Entry 8HAL (electron microscopy, 4.40 A resolution (low resolution: residue-level contacts below are approximate; hydrogen-bond / salt-bridge calls are withheld)); this record covers chains D and J of the 11 polymer chains in the assembly.

Chain D:
Protein: Histone H2B type 1-J
From: Homo sapiens
Reference sequence: P06899 (H2B1J_HUMAN); residues 1-125 here correspond to UniProt positions 2-126 (UniProt number = residue number + 1)
Sequence (125 residues; each row starts with the number of its first residue):
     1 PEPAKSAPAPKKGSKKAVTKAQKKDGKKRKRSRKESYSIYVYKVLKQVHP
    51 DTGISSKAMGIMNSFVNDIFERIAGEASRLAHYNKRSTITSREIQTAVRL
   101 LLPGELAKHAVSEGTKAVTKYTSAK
Unresolved in the structure: 1-30, 125
Swiss-Prot annotation at these positions:
  - modified residue: Pro-1 (N-acetylproline), Glu-2 (ADP-ribosyl glutamic acid), Lys-5 (N6-(2-hydroxyisobutyryl)lysine), Ser-6 (ADP-ribosylserine), Lys-11 (N6-(beta-hydroxybutyryl)lysine), Lys-12 (N6-(2-hydroxyisobutyryl)lysine), Ser-14 (Phosphoserine), Lys-15 (N6-acetyllysine), Lys-16 (N6-(beta-hydroxybutyryl)lysine), Lys-20 (N6-(2-hydroxyisobutyryl)lysine), Lys-23 (N6-(2-hydroxyisobutyryl)lysine), Lys-24 (N6-(2-hydroxyisobutyryl)lysine), Lys-34 (N6-(2-hydroxyisobutyryl)lysine), Glu-35 (PolyADP-ribosyl glutamic acid), Ser-36 (Phosphoserine), Lys-43 (N6-(2-hydroxyisobutyryl)lysine), Lys-46 (N6-(2-hydroxyisobutyryl)lysine), Lys-57 (N6,N6-dimethyllysine), Arg-79 (Dimethylated arginine), Lys-85 (N6,N6,N6-trimethyllysine) and 6 more in UniProt
  - glycosylation: Ser-112 (O-linked (GlcNAc) serine)
  - cross-link (Glycyl lysine isopeptide (Lys-Gly)): Lys-5 (interchain with G-Cter in SUMO2), Lys-20 (interchain with G-Cter in SUMO2), Lys-34 (interchain with G-Cter in ubiquitin), Lys-120 (interchain with G-Cter in ubiquitin)

Chain J:
Molecule: 180-nt DNA strand
From: Homo sapiens
Sequence (180 nucleotides; row label = number of the first residue in the row):
     1 ATCCGTCCGTTACCGCCATCAATATCCACCTGCAGATTCTACCAAAAGTG
    51 TATTTGGAAACTGCTCCATCAAAAGGCATGTTCAGCTGAATTCAGCTGAA
   101 CATGCCTTTTGATGGAGCAGTTTCCAAATACACTTTTGGTAGAATCTGCA
   151 GGTGGATATTGATGGCGGTAACGGACGGAT
Unresolved in the structure: 1-14, 166-180

How chain D and chain J interact:
Pairs across the interface (10; chain D residue first):
  Arg-31(D) with DT140(J)
  Arg-33(D) with DG139(J); DT140(J)
  Lys-34(D) with DT140(J)
  Glu-35(D) with DG139(J)
  Ser-36(D) with DG139(J)
  Ile-39(D) with DG138(J); DG139(J)
  Tyr-40(D) with DG138(J); DG139(J)
Interface residues without a listed pair, chain D (9 interface residues in all): Ser-32, Thr-88
Interface residues without a listed pair, chain J (5 interface residues in all): DA128, DA141

Summary:
The interface between chain D and chain J involves 9 residues on one side and 5 on the other.
Chain D is Histone H2B type 1-J and chain J is a 180-nt DNA strand, both from Homo sapiens; the structure,
Cryo-EM structure of the CBP catalytic core bound to the H4K12acK16ac nucleosome, class 1, was determined by
electron microscopy together with 8HAG, 8HAH, 8HAI, 8HAJ, 8HAK, 8HAM and 8HAN from the same study.
